3L5S - chains B and C of the 3 polymer chains in the assembly; structure by X-ray diffraction, 1.86 A resolution.

[Chain B (and C)]
Molecule: Macrophage migration inhibitory factor
Source organism: Homo sapiens
Notes: EC 5.3.2.1, 5.3.3.12; chain C of this document is another copy of the same molecule, construct and numbering; everything in this record applies to it too
UniProtKB: P14174 (MIF_HUMAN); residues 1-114 here correspond to UniProt positions 2-115 (UniProt number = residue number + 1)
Amino-acid sequence (122 residues; row label = number of the first residue in the row):
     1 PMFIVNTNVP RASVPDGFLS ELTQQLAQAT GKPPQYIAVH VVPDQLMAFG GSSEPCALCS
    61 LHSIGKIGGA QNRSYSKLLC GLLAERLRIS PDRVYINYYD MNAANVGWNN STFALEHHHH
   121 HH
Not modelled in the structure: 118-122
Differences from the reference sequence: expression tag (115-122)
UniProt features mapped onto this chain:
  - active site: Pro-1 (Proton acceptor)
  - binding site (substrate): Lys-32, Ile-64, Asn-97
  - modified residue: Lys-77 (N6-acetyllysine)

[Chain B / chain C interface]
Contacting residue pairs (60; chain B residue first):
  Asn-6(B) / His-40(C)
  Gln-45(B) / His-40(C)  hydrogen bond
  Gln-45(B) / Val-42(C)
  Leu-46(B) / Arg-11(C)
  Leu-46(B) / Leu-19(C)  hydrophobic
  Leu-46(B) / His-40(C)
  Leu-46(B) / Val-41(C)  hydrogen bond (backbone-backbone)
  Met-47(B) / Leu-19(C)
  Met-47(B) / Val-39(C)
  Met-47(B) / His-40(C)
  Ala-48(B) / Ala-38(C)
  Ala-48(B) / Val-39(C)  hydrogen bond (backbone-backbone)
  Phe-49(B) / Gln-35(C)
  Phe-49(B) / Ile-37(C)
  Phe-49(B) / Ala-38(C)  hydrophobic
  Phe-49(B) / Trp-108(C)
  Gly-50(B) / Pro-34(C)
  Gly-50(B) / Gln-35(C)
  Gly-50(B) / Ile-37(C)  hydrogen bond (backbone-backbone)
  Leu-58(B) / Met-2(C)  hydrophobic
  Leu-58(B) / Ile-4(C)  hydrophobic
  Leu-58(B) / Ala-38(C)  hydrophobic
  Leu-58(B) / His-40(C)
  Ile-67(B) / Asn-105(C)
  Asn-72(B) / Ala-104(C)  hydrogen bond (side chain-backbone)
  Asn-72(B) / Asn-105(C)
  Asn-72(B) / Thr-112(C)
  Arg-73(B) / Asn-110(C)
  Arg-73(B) / Ser-111(C)
  Arg-73(B) / Thr-112(C)
  Arg-73(B) / Ala-114(C)  hydrogen bond (side chain-backbone)
  Arg-73(B) / His-117(C)  hydrogen bond (side chain-backbone)
  Ser-76(B) / Gly-107(C)
  Ser-76(B) / Asn-110(C)
  Ser-76(B) / Ser-111(C)  hydrogen bond (side chain-backbone)
  Ser-76(B) / Thr-112(C)
  Lys-77(B) / Asn-110(C)  hydrogen bond (backbone-backbone)
  Cys-80(B) / Asn-110(C)  hydrogen bond (side chain-backbone)
  Pro-91(B) / Asn-109(C)  hydrogen bond (backbone-backbone)
  Pro-91(B) / Asn-110(C)
  Asp-92(B) / Trp-108(C)  hydrogen bond (backbone-side chain)
  Asp-92(B) / Asn-109(C)
  Val-94(B) / Gly-107(C)
  Val-94(B) / Trp-108(C)
  Tyr-95(B) / Met-2(C)  hydrophobic
  Tyr-95(B) / Tyr-36(C)  hydrogen bond (side chain-backbone)
  Tyr-95(B) / Gly-107(C)
  Tyr-95(B) / Trp-108(C)
  Tyr-95(B) / Phe-113(C)  hydrophobic
  Ile-96(B) / Asn-105(C)
  Ile-96(B) / Val-106(C)
  Ile-96(B) / Gly-107(C)  hydrogen bond (backbone-backbone)
  Asn-97(B) / Met-2(C)  hydrogen bond
  Asn-97(B) / His-62(C)
  Asn-97(B) / Met-101(C)
  Asn-97(B) / Asn-105(C)
  Asn-97(B) / Val-106(C)
  Tyr-98(B) / Asn-105(C)  hydrogen bond (backbone-backbone)
  Tyr-98(B) / Gly-107(C)
  Tyr-99(B) / His-62(C)  hydrogen bond
Other interface residues (no listed pair), chain B (26 interface residues in all): Gly-51, Gly-69, Gly-81, Arg-93
Other interface residues (no listed pair), chain C (30 interface residues in all): Pro-1, Val-14, Thr-23

[Overview]
26 residues of chain B face 30 of chain C across their interface; the contacts include 17 hydrogen bonds.
Polar pairs include Gln-45(B)/His-40(C), Asn-72(B)/Ala-104(C) and Arg-73(B)/Ala-114(C). From UniProt:
active-site residue Pro-1(B) and 3 substrate-binding residues on chain B.
Both chains are Macrophage migration inhibitory factor (Homo sapiens). Entry 3L5S (Crystal structure of
macrophage migration inhibitory factor (MIF) with imidazopyrimidinylphenyl inhibitor at 1.86A resolution) was
determined by X-ray diffraction, deposited together with 3L5P, 3L5R, 3L5T, 3L5U and 3L5V.
